Entry 7LSM (X-ray diffraction, 1.79 A resolution); this record covers chain A.

Chain A:
Molecule: Thiol:disulfide interchange protein DsbA
Source organism: Escherichia coli (strain K12)
UniProtKB: P0AEG4 (DSBA_ECOLI); residues 1-189 here correspond to UniProt positions 20-208 (UniProt number = residue number + 19)
Sequence (189 residues; row label = number of the first residue in the row):
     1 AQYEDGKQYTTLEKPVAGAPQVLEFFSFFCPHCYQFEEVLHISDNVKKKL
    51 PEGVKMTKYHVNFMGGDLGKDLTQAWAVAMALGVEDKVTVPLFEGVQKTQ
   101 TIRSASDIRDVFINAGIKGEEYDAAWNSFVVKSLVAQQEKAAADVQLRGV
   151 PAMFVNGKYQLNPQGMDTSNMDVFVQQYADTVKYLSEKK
Unresolved in the structure: 1-4, 189
Disulfides: C30-C33
Residues lining bound ligands: taurocholic acid (TCH): H32, Q35, F36, L40, G149, V150, P151, A152, Q160, L161, P163, T168, M171, F174
What the authors report for this chain:
  - binding site for taurocholic acid: H32, F36, L40, P151, Q160, L161, P163, T168, M171, F174
  - catalytic residues: H32, P151
  - catalytic residues: C30, C33 (citing earlier work)

Overview:
Bound to chain A: taurocholic acid. The paper reports catalytic residues H32, P151 and C30 among others; a
binding site for taurocholic acid at H32, F36 and L40 among others.
Chain A is Thiol:disulfide interchange protein DsbA (Escherichia coli (strain K12)); the structure, Crystal
structure of E.coli DsbA in complex with bile salt taurocholate, was determined by X-ray diffraction,
deposited together with 7LUI.
